Entry 4X4F (X-ray diffraction, 2.80 A resolution); this record covers chains C and E of the 6 polymer chains in the assembly.

[Chain C]
Name: Regulatory protein
Source organism: Enterobacter sp. RFL1396
Notes: fragment: Controller protein
Reference sequence: Q8GGH0 (Q8GGH0_9ENTR); numbering as in UniProt (aligned over 1-79)
Chain sequence (82 residues; row label = number of the first residue in the row; numbers below 1 keep their minus sign (Gly-2 is residue -2)):
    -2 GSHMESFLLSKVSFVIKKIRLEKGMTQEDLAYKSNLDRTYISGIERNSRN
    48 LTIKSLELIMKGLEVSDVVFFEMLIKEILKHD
Not modelled in the structure: -2 to 1, 79
Differences from the reference sequence: expression tag (-2 to 0)

[Chain E]
Molecule: 35-nt DNA strand
Notes: fragment: Operator DNA
Sequence (35 nucleotides; each row starts with the number of its first residue):
     1 ATGTGACTTATAGTCCGTGTGATTATAGTCAACAT

[Interface between chain C and chain E]
Pairs across the interface (11):
  Arg17(C) - DG17(E)  salt bridge to the phosphate
  Thr23(C) - DC16(E)  phosphate contact
  Thr23(C) - DG17(E)  phosphate contact
  Gln24(C) - DG17(E)  hydrogen bond to the phosphate
  Gln24(C) - DT18(E)  hydrogen bond to the phosphate
  Thr36(C) - DG19(E)  base contact
  Thr36(C) - DT20(E)  base contact
  Ser39(C) - DT18(E)  hydrogen bond to the phosphate
  Arg43(C) - DT18(E)  sugar contact
  Arg43(C) - DG19(E)  salt bridge to the phosphate
  Thr49(C) - DA27(E)  sugar contact
Other interface residues (no listed pair), chain C (9 interface residues in all): Lys14, Lys51

[Overview]
9 residues of chain C face 6 of chain E across their interface; the contacts include 3 hydrogen bonds and 2
salt bridges. Polar pairs include Gln24(C)-DG17(E), Gln24(C)-DT18(E) and Ser39(C)-DT18(E).
Here chain C is Regulatory protein (Enterobacter sp. RFL1396) and chain E is a 35-nt DNA strand. Entry 4X4F
(RADIATION DAMAGE TO THE NUCLEOPROTEIN COMPLEX C.Esp1396I: DOSE (DWD) 20.6 MGy) was determined by X-ray
diffraction (same publication as 4X4B, 4X4C, 4X4D, 4X4E, 4X4G, 4X4H and 4X4I).
